Entry 6RDD (electron microscopy, 3.20 A resolution); this record covers chains 1 and 6 of the 13 polymer chains in the assembly.

# Chain 1
Name: ATP synthase associated protein ASA1
From: Polytomella sp. Pringsheim 198.80
Reference sequence: Q85JD5 (Q85JD5_9CHLO); numbering as in UniProt (aligned over 1-618)
Amino-acid sequence (618 residues; numbered 1 to 618; the number before each row is that of its first residue):
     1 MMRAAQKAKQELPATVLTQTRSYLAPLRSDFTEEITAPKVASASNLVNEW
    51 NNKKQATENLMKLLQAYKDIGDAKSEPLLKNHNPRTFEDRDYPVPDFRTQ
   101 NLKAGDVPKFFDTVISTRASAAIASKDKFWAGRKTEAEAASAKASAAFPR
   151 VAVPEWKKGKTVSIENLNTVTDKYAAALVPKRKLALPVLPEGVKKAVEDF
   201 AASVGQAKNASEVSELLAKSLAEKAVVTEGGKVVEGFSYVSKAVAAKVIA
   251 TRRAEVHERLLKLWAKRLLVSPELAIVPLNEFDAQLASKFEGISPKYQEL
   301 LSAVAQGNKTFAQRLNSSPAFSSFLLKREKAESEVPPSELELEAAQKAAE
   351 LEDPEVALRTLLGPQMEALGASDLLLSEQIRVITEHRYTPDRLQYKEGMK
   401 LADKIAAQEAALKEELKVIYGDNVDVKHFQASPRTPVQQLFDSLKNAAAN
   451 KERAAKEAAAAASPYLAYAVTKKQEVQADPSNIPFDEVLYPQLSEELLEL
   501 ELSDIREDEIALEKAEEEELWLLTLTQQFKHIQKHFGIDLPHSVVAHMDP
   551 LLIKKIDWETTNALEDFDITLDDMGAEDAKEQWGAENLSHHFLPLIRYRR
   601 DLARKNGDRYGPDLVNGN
Not modelled in the structure: 1-22, 618

# Chain 6
Name: Mitochondrial ATP synthase subunit ASA6
From: Polytomella sp. Pringsheim 198.80
Reference sequence: D7P897 (D7P897_9CHLO); numbering as in UniProt (aligned over 1-151)
Amino-acid sequence (151 residues; row label = number of the first residue in the row):
     1 MMLRTLTRSSAVAGQAVRLFKTSAAAAEGNSVAGIIKSVNETSGANLLSS
    51 LKTIKAQAAPIYPAAASSTGYSTQAKIALFGALSWILYRADGQSKAHEWI
   101 VDLNLNVLQAAWLISFSSLIPFRAVYFAFRGMAPATASTLNGLKTFSSIS
   151 L
Not modelled in the structure: 1-27

# How chain 1 and chain 6 interact
Pairs across the interface - 76 pairs, chain 1 then chain 6:
  Glu258(1) - Gly44(6)
  Leu261(1) - Leu47(6)  hydrophobic
  Lys262(1) - Val39(6)
  Lys262(1) - Asn40(6)  hydrogen bond (side chain-backbone)
  Lys262(1) - Thr42(6)  hydrogen bond (side chain-backbone)
  Trp264(1) - Leu151(6)  hydrophobic
  Lys266(1) - Ile36(6)
  Lys266(1) - Val39(6)
  Lys266(1) - Asn40(6)
  Arg267(1) - Ser150(6)  hydrogen bond (side chain-backbone)
  Leu269(1) - Ile35(6)  hydrophobic
  Leu269(1) - Leu51(6)
  Leu269(1) - Ile54(6)  hydrophobic
  Leu269(1) - Lys55(6)
  Val270(1) - Ile35(6)  hydrophobic
  Glu273(1) - Thr145(6)
  Leu274(1) - Ile149(6)  hydrophobic
  Phe282(1) - Phe146(6)  hydrophobic
  Phe282(1) - Ile149(6)  hydrophobic
  Phe282(1) - Leu151(6)  hydrophobic
  Gln285(1) - Phe146(6)
  Phe290(1) - Lys144(6)
  Phe290(1) - Phe146(6)  hydrophobic
  Phe290(1) - Ser147(6)
  Gln298(1) - Phe146(6)
  Leu301(1) - Thr145(6)
  Leu301(1) - Phe146(6)  hydrophobic
  Phe311(1) - Arg130(6)
  Leu315(1) - Tyr126(6)
  Leu315(1) - Phe127(6)  hydrophobic
  Ala320(1) - Tyr126(6)
  Phe321(1) - Tyr126(6)  hydrophobic
  Phe321(1) - Phe127(6)  hydrophobic
  Leu325(1) - Phe122(6)
  Leu326(1) - Phe122(6)
  Leu326(1) - Arg123(6)
  Leu326(1) - Tyr126(6)  hydrophobic
  Glu329(1) - Arg123(6)  salt bridge
  Lys330(1) - Arg123(6)
  Ala331(1) - Phe127(6)  hydrophobic
  Glu334(1) - Arg123(6)  salt bridge
  Glu334(1) - Ala124(6)
  Glu334(1) - Phe127(6)
  Glu352(1) - Lys55(6)  salt bridge
  Asp353(1) - Lys52(6)  salt bridge
  Pro354(1) - Leu51(6)
  Pro354(1) - Lys52(6)
  Leu358(1) - Leu51(6)  hydrophobic
  Arg359(1) - Leu48(6)
  Met366(1) - Leu48(6)  hydrophobic
  Ala515(1) - Leu151(6)
  Glu519(1) - Ile36(6)
  Leu520(1) - Val32(6)  hydrophobic
  Leu520(1) - Ala33(6)
  Leu520(1) - Ile36(6)  hydrophobic
  Leu522(1) - Ser148(6)
  Leu522(1) - Ile149(6)
  Leu522(1) - Ser150(6)
  Leu523(1) - Val32(6)
  Thr524(1) - Asn30(6)
  Thr524(1) - Val32(6)
  Leu525(1) - Leu143(6)
  Thr526(1) - Leu143(6)
  Gln527(1) - Ser31(6)
  Gln527(1) - Val32(6)
  Gln527(1) - Ala58(6)
  Phe529(1) - Gly142(6)
  Phe529(1) - Leu143(6)  hydrophobic
  His531(1) - Pro60(6)
  His531(1) - Tyr62(6)
  Ile532(1) - Leu140(6)  hydrophobic
  Gln533(1) - Leu140(6)  hydrogen bond (side chain-backbone)
  His535(1) - Tyr62(6)  hydrogen bond
  Phe536(1) - Ala135(6)
  Gly537(1) - Arg130(6)  hydrogen bond (backbone-side chain)
  His547(1) - Glu28(6)  salt bridge
Interface residues without a listed pair, chain 1 (58 interface residues in all): Ala265, Ser271, Pro272, Leu286, Ile293, Ser302, Ser333, Glu355, Lys534, Ile538
Interface residues without a listed pair, chain 6 (40 interface residues in all): Thr136, Asn141

# Summary
The interface between chain 1 and chain 6 involves 58 residues on one side and 40 on the other; the contacts
include 6 hydrogen bonds and 5 salt bridges. Polar contacts include Glu329(1)-Arg123(6), Glu334(1)-Arg123(6)
and Glu352(1)-Lys55(6).
Chain 1 is ATP synthase associated protein ASA1 and chain 6 is Mitochondrial ATP synthase subunit ASA6, both
from Polytomella sp. Pringsheim 198.80; the structure, Cryo-EM structure of Polytomella F-ATP synthase,
Primary rotary state 2, monomer-masked refinement, was determined by electron microscopy, deposited together
with 6RD4, 6RD5, 6RD6, 6RD7, 6RD8, 6RD9 and 46 further entries.
